PDB entry 8GA8 | electron microscopy, 3.50 A resolution | chains A and J of the 10 polymer chains in the assembly

# Chain A
Name: Transcriptional regulatory protein SIN3
Source organism: Saccharomyces cerevisiae
Reference sequence: P22579 (SIN3_YEAST); residues 1-1536 here = UniProt positions 1-1536
Chain sequence (1536 residues; numbered 1 to 1536; the number before each row is that of its first residue):
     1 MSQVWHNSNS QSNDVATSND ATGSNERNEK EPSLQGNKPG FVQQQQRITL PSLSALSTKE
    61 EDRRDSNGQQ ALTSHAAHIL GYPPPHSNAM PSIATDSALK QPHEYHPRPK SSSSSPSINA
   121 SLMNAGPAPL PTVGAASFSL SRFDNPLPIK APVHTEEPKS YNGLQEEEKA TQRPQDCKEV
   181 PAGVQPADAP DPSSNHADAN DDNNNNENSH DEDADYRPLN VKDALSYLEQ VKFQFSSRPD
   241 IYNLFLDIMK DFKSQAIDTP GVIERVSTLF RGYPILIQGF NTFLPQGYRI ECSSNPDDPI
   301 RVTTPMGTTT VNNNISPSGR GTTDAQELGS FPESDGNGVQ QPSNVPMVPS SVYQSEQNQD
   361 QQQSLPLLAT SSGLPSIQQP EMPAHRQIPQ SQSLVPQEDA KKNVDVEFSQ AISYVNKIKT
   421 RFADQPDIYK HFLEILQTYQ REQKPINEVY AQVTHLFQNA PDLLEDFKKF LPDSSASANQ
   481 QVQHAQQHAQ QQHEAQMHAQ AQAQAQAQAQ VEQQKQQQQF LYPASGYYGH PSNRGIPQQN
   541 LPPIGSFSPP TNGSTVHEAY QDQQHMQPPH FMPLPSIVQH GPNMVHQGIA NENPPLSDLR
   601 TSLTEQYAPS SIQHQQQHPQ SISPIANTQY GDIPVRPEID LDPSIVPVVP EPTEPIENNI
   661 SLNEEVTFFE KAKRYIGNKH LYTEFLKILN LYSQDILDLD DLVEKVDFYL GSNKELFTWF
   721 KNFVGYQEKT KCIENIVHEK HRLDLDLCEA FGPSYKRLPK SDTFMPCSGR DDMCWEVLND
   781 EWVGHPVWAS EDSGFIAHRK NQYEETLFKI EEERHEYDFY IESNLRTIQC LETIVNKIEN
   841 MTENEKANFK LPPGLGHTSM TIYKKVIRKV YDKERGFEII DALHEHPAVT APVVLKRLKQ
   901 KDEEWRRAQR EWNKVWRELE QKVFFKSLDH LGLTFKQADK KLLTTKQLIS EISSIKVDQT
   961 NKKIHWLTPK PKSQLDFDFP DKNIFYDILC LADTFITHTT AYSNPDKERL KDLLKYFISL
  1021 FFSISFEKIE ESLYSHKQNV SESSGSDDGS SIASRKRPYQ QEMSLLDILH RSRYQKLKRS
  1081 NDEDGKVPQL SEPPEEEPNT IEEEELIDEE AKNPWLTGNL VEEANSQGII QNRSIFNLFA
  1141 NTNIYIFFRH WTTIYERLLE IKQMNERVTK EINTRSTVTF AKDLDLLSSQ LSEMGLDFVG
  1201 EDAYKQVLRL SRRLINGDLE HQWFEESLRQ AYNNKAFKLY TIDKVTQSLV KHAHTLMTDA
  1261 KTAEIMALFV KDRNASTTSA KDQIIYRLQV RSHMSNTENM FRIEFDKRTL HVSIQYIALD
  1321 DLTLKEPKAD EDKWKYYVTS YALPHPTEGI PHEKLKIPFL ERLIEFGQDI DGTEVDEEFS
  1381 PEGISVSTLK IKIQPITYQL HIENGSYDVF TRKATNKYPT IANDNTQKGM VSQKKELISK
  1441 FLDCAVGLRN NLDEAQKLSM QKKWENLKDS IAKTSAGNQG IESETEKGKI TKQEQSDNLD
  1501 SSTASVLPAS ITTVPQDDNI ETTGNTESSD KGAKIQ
Unresolved in the structure: 1-658, 725-744, 789-798, 962-974, 1026-1064, 1083-1134, 1318-1536
Curated features (UniProtKB/Swiss-Prot):
  - modified residue: Ser137 (Phosphoserine), Thr303 (Phosphothreonine), Thr304 (Phosphothreonine), Ser316 (Phosphoserine), Ser1046 (Phosphoserine)

# Chain J
Name: Transcriptional regulatory protein SAP30
Source organism: Saccharomyces cerevisiae
Reference sequence: P38429 (SAP30_YEAST); residue numbers follow UniProt; this construct covers 1-201
Chain sequence (201 residues; numbered 1 to 201; the number before each row is that of its first residue):
     1 MARPVNTNAE TESRGRPTQG GGYASNNNGS CNNNNGSNNN NNNNNNNNNN SNNSNNNNGP
    61 TSSGRTNGKQ RLTAAQQQYI KNLIETHITD NHPDLRPKSH PMDFEEYTDA FLRRYKDHFQ
   121 LDVPDNLTLQ GYLLGSKLGA KTYSYKRNTQ GQHDKRIHKR DLANVVRRHF DEHSIKETDC
   181 IPQFIYKVKN QKKKFKMEFR G
Unresolved in the structure: 1-103, 194-201

# How chain A and chain J interact
Pairs across the interface (57):
  Ser661(A) - Lys189(J)
  Leu662(A) - Lys189(J)
  Glu665(A) - Ile185(J)
  Phe669(A) - Ile181(J)  hydrophobic
  Phe669(A) - Phe184(J)  hydrophobic
  Lys673(A) - Glu177(J)  salt bridge
  Thr683(A) - Ile175(J)
  Glu684(A) - Phe104(J)
  Glu684(A) - Arg167(J)  salt bridge
  Glu684(A) - Phe170(J)
  Glu684(A) - Asp171(J)
  Leu686(A) - Ile175(J)
  Leu686(A) - Glu177(J)
  Leu686(A) - Cys180(J)  hydrophobic
  Leu686(A) - Ile181(J)  hydrophobic
  Lys687(A) - Phe170(J)
  Lys687(A) - Asp171(J)
  Lys687(A) - His173(J)
  Lys687(A) - Ile175(J)
  Leu689(A) - Phe184(J)  hydrophobic
  Asn690(A) - Ile175(J)
  Leu691(A) - Phe111(J)  hydrophobic
  Leu691(A) - Tyr115(J)  hydrophobic
  Leu691(A) - Phe170(J)  hydrophobic
  Tyr692(A) - Phe184(J)  hydrophobic
  Tyr692(A) - Val188(J)  hydrophobic
  Tyr692(A) - Gln191(J)
  Ser693(A) - Gln183(J)
  Ser693(A) - Phe184(J)
  Ser693(A) - Lys187(J)
  Gln694(A) - His118(J)
  Asp695(A) - Arg114(J)  hydrogen bond (backbone-side chain)
  Ile696(A) - Phe111(J)
  Ile696(A) - Arg114(J)  hydrogen bond (backbone-side chain)
  Ile696(A) - His118(J)
  Leu697(A) - Phe111(J)  hydrophobic
  Leu699(A) - Gln191(J)
  Lys705(A) - Tyr107(J)
  Phe723(A) - Ile185(J)  hydrophobic
  Phe723(A) - Val188(J)  hydrophobic
  Val724(A) - Gln191(J)  hydrogen bond (backbone-side chain)
  Ile834(A) - Leu133(J)  hydrophobic
  Asn836(A) - Ser136(J)  hydrogen bond
  Asn836(A) - Lys137(J)
  Lys837(A) - Tyr132(J)  hydrogen bond (side chain-backbone)
  Lys837(A) - Leu133(J)
  Lys837(A) - Gly135(J)  hydrogen bond (side chain-backbone)
  Lys837(A) - Ser136(J)
  Glu839(A) - Lys137(J)
  Asn840(A) - Gly135(J)
  Asn840(A) - Ser136(J)
  Asn840(A) - Lys137(J)
  Met841(A) - Tyr132(J)
  Glu845(A) - Arg160(J)
  Asn848(A) - Arg160(J)  hydrogen bond (backbone-side chain)
  Phe849(A) - Tyr132(J)  hydrophobic
  Pro852(A) - Leu129(J)  hydrophobic
Other interface residues (no listed pair), chain A (37 interface residues in all): Tyr682, Ile688, Phe720, Lys850, Gly856
Other interface residues (no listed pair), chain J (30 interface residues in all): Glu105, Glu106

# Summary
The interface between chain A and chain J involves 37 residues on one side and 30 on the other; the contacts
include 7 hydrogen bonds and 2 salt bridges. Polar pairs include Lys673(A)-Glu177(J), Glu684(A)-Arg167(J) and
Asp695(A)-Arg114(J).
Chain A is Transcriptional regulatory protein SIN3 and chain J is Transcriptional regulatory protein SAP30,
both from Saccharomyces cerevisiae; the structure, Structure of the yeast (HDAC) Rpd3L complex, was determined
by electron microscopy.
